PDB entry 4NLZ | X-ray diffraction, 2.68 A resolution | chains A and T of the 4 polymer chains in the assembly

# Chain A
Name: DNA polymerase beta
From: Homo sapiens
Notes: EC 2.7.7.7, 4.2.99.-
UniProt: P06746 (DPOLB_HUMAN); residues 7-335 here = UniProt positions 7-335
Chain sequence (329 residues; each row starts with the number of its first residue):
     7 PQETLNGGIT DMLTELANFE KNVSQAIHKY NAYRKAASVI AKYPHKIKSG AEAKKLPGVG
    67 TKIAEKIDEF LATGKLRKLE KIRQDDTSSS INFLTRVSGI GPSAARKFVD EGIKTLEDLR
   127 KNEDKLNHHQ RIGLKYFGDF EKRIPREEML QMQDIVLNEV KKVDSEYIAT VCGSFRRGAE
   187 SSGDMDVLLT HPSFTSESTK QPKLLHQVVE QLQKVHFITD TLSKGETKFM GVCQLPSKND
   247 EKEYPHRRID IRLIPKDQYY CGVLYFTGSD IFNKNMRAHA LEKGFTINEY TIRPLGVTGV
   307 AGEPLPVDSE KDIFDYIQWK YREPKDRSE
Not modelled in the structure: 7-8, 205-206, 208, 245
Metal / ion sites: Na+ site 1: Lys60, Val65 (shared with 1 residue of chain D); Na+ site 2: Thr101, Val103, Ile106 (together with phosphate ion) (shared with 1 residue of chain P); Mg2+ near Ser171 (its only coordinating residue here)
Swiss-Prot annotation at these positions:
  - region: Arg183 to Asp192 (DNA-binding)
  - active site: Lys72 (Nucleophile)
  - binding site (K(+)): Lys60, Leu62, Val65, Thr101, Val103, Ile106
  - binding site (Na(+)): Lys60, Leu62, Val65, Thr101, Val103, Ile106
  - binding site (dATP): Arg149, Ser180, Arg183, Gly189, Asp190
  - binding site (dCTP): Arg149, Ser180, Arg183, Gly189, Asp190
  - binding site (dGTP): Arg149, Ser180, Arg183, Gly189, Asp190, Asp192
  - binding site (dTTP): Arg149, Ser180, Arg183, Gly189, Asp190
  - binding site (Mg(2+)): Asp190, Asp192, Asp256
  - modified residue: Lys72 (N6-acetyllysine), Arg83 (Omega-N-methylarginine), Arg152 (Omega-N-methylarginine)
  - cross-link (Glycyl lysine isopeptide (Lys-Gly)): Lys41 (interchain with G-Cter in ubiquitin), Lys61 (interchain with G-Cter in ubiquitin), Lys81 (interchain with G-Cter in ubiquitin)
  - natural variant: Leu22 (L22P: Found in a gastric cancer sample; uncertain significance), Tyr39 (Y39C: Found in a gastric cancer sample; uncertain significance), Gly118 (G118V: Decreased DNA-directed DNA polymerase activity), Arg137 (R137Q: Decreased function in base-excision repair), Arg149 (R149I: Decreased DNA-directed DNA polymerase activity), Asp160 (D160N: Found in a gastric cancer sample; uncertain significance), Cys239 (C239R: Found in a gastric cancer sample; uncertain significance), Lys289 (K289M: Found in a colon cancer sample; uncertain significance), Asn294 (N294D: Found in a gastric cancer sample; uncertain significance), Glu295 (E295K: Found in a gastric cancer sample; uncertain significance)
  - mutagenesis: Phe25 (F25W: No effect on 5'-dRP lyase activity. Decreased ssDNA binding), His34 (H34G: Decreased 5'-dRP lyase activity. Decreased ssDNA binding), Lys35 (K35A: Decreased 5'-dRP lyase activity. Decreased ssDNA binding. Loss of 5'-dRP lyase activity; when associated with A-68 and A-72. Decreased ssDNA binding; when associated with A-68 and A-72 ...), Tyr39 (Y39F: No effect on 5'-dRP lyase activity; Y39Q: Abolishes DNA polymerase and 5'-dRP lyase activity), Lys41 (K41R: Abolishes ubiquitination; when associated with R-61 and R-81), Lys60 (K60A: Decreased 5'-dRP lyase activity. Decreased ssDNA binding), Lys61 (K61R: Abolishes ubiquitination; when associated with R-41 and R-81), Lys68 (K68A: No effect on 5'-dRP lyase activity. Decreased ssDNA binding. Loss of 5'-dRP lyase activity; when associated with A-35 and A-72. Decreased ssDNA binding; when associated with A-35 and A-72 ...), Glu71 (E71Q: No effect on 5'-dRP lyase activity. No effect on structure shown by circular dichroism. No effect on ssDNA binding), Lys72 (K72A: Severely reduced 5'-dRP lyase activity. Does not affect ssDNA binding. Loss of 5'-dRP lyase activity; when associated with A-35 and A-68. Decreased ssDNA binding ...), Glu75 (E75A: Slightly decreased 5'-dRP lyase activity. Decreased ssDNA binding. No effect on structure shown by circular dichroism), Lys81 (K81R: Abolishes ubiquitination; when associated with R-41 and R-61), 5 further mutagenesis entries in UniProt

# Chain T
Molecule: 16-nt DNA strand
Sequence (16 nucleotides; each row starts with the number of its first residue):
     1 CCGACXTCGC ATCAGC
Modified / non-standard residues: BGM (8-bromo-2'-deoxyguanosine-5'-monophosphate) at position 6

# Interface between chain A and chain T
Contacting residue pairs (13; chain A residue first):
  His34(A) with DC5(T), stacking on the base
  His134(A) with DT12(T), phosphate contact
  Ser229(A) with DC10(T), phosphate contact; DA11(T), phosphate contact
  Lys230(A) with DA11(T), hydrogen bond to the phosphate
  Gly231(A) with DC10(T), hydrogen bond to the phosphate
  Glu232(A) with DC10(T), hydrogen bond to the phosphate
  Thr233(A) with DG9(T), phosphate contact; DC10(T), hydrogen bond to the phosphate
  Lys234(A) with DG9(T), hydrogen bond to the base; DC10(T), hydrogen bond to the phosphate
  Tyr271(A) with BGM_6(T), base contact
  Tyr296(A) with DC8(T), sugar contact
Also at the interface, not in a pair above, chain A (13 interface residues in all): Asn133, Leu228, Glu295

# Overview
13 residues of chain A face 7 of chain T across their interface; the contacts include 6 hydrogen bonds and 1
aromatic stacking contact. Polar contacts include Lys234(A)-DG9(T), Lys230(A)-DA11(T) and Gly231(A)-DC10(T).
Chain A is DNA polymerase beta (Homo sapiens) and chain T is a 16-nt DNA strand; the structure, Structure of
human DNA polymerase beta complexed with nicked DNA containing a mismatched template 8BrG and ..., was
determined by X-ray diffraction, deposited together with 4M2Y, 4M47, 4NLK, 4NLN, 4NM1 and 4NM2.
